4WIZ - chains CW and Cd of the 90 polymer chains in the assembly; structure by X-ray diffraction, 3.60 A resolution.

== Chain CW (and Cd) ==
Protein: Coat protein
From: Epinephelus coioides nervous necrosis virus
Notes: chain Cd of this document is another copy of the same molecule, construct and numbering; everything in this record applies to it too
UniProtKB: Q8JNX5 (Q8JNX5_9VIRU); residues 1-338 here = UniProt positions 1-338
Chain sequence (338 residues; numbered 1 to 338; the number before each row is that of its first residue):
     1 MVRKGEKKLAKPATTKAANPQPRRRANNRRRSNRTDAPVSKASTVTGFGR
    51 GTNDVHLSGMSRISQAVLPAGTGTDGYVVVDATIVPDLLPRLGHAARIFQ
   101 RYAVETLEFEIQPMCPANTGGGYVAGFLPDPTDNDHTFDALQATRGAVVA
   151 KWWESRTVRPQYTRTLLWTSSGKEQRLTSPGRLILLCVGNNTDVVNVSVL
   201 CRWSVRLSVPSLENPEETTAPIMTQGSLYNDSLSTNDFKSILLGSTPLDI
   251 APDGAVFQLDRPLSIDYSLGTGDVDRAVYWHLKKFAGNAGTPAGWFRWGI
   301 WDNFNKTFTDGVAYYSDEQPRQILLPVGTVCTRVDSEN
Unresolved in the structure: 1-33, 338
Sequence notes: engineered mutation Asn214 (Thr in Q8JNX5)
Bound ions: Ca2+ site 1: Gln100, Ser170, Glu213 (shared with 2 residues of chain BW); Ca2+ site 2: Asp130, Asp133 (shared with 2 residues of chain AW)
Reported in the primary citation:
  - self-association interface (contacts with another copy of this molecule): Asp36 to Lys41

== Interface between chain CW and chain Cd ==
Pairs across the interface - 60 pairs, chain CW then chain Cd:
  Ala37(CW) - Trp153(Cd)  hydrophobic
  Pro38(CW) - Ala117(Cd)
  Pro38(CW) - Trp153(Cd)
  Val39(CW) - Pro116(Cd)
  Val39(CW) - Ala117(Cd)  hydrogen bond (backbone-backbone)
  Ser40(CW) - Cys115(Cd)
  Lys41(CW) - Trp153(Cd)
  Ala42(CW) - Gln112(Cd)  hydrogen bond (backbone-side chain)
  Ala42(CW) - Ser155(Cd)
  Ser43(CW) - Gln112(Cd)
  Thr44(CW) - Glu110(Cd)  hydrogen bond
  Thr44(CW) - Gln112(Cd)
  Thr44(CW) - Ser155(Cd)  hydrogen bond
  Val45(CW) - Gln112(Cd)
  Val45(CW) - Leu200(Cd)  hydrophobic
  Thr46(CW) - Arg202(Cd)
  Gly47(CW) - Met60(Cd)
  Gly47(CW) - Arg202(Cd)
  Phe48(CW) - Met60(Cd)
  Gly51(CW) - Ser58(Cd)
  Thr52(CW) - Leu57(Cd)
  Thr52(CW) - Ser58(Cd)  hydrogen bond (side chain-backbone)
  Thr52(CW) - Arg91(Cd)  hydrogen bond (backbone-side chain)
  Leu57(CW) - Thr52(Cd)
  Ser58(CW) - Gly51(Cd)
  Ser58(CW) - Thr52(Cd)  hydrogen bond (backbone-side chain)
  Met60(CW) - Gly47(Cd)
  Met60(CW) - Phe48(Cd)
  Pro90(CW) - Leu212(Cd)  hydrophobic
  Arg91(CW) - Thr52(Cd)  hydrogen bond (side chain-backbone)
  Arg91(CW) - Ile98(Cd)  hydrogen bond (side chain-backbone)
  Arg91(CW) - Phe99(Cd)
  Arg91(CW) - Pro210(Cd)
  Arg91(CW) - Ser211(Cd)
  His94(CW) - Arg97(Cd)
  His94(CW) - Ile98(Cd)
  His94(CW) - Leu212(Cd)
  Arg97(CW) - His94(Cd)
  Ile98(CW) - Arg91(Cd)  hydrogen bond (backbone-side chain)
  Ile98(CW) - His94(Cd)
  Phe99(CW) - Arg91(Cd)
  Glu110(CW) - Thr44(Cd)  hydrogen bond
  Gln112(CW) - Ala42(Cd)  hydrogen bond (side chain-backbone)
  Gln112(CW) - Ser43(Cd)
  Gln112(CW) - Thr44(Cd)
  Cys115(CW) - Ser40(Cd)
  Pro116(CW) - Val39(Cd)
  Ala117(CW) - Pro38(Cd)
  Ala117(CW) - Val39(Cd)  hydrogen bond (backbone-backbone)
  Trp153(CW) - Ala37(Cd)  hydrophobic
  Trp153(CW) - Lys41(Cd)
  Ser155(CW) - Thr44(Cd)  hydrogen bond
  Leu200(CW) - Val45(Cd)  hydrophobic
  Arg202(CW) - Thr46(Cd)
  Arg202(CW) - Gly47(Cd)
  Pro210(CW) - Arg91(Cd)
  Ser211(CW) - Arg91(Cd)
  Leu212(CW) - Pro90(Cd)  hydrophobic
  Leu212(CW) - His94(Cd)
  Ser336(CW) - Ser336(Cd)  hydrogen bond
Other interface residues (no listed pair), chain CW (41 interface residues in all): Gly59, Asn118, Glu154, Pro215, Glu337
Other interface residues (no listed pair), chain Cd (42 interface residues in all): His56, Gly59, Asn118, Glu154, Pro215, Glu337

== Overview ==
41 residues of chain CW and 42 residues of chain Cd are in contact; the contacts include 15 hydrogen bonds.
Polar pairs include Ala42(CW)-Gln112(Cd), Thr44(CW)-Glu110(Cd) and Thr44(CW)-Ser155(Cd). Gln100(CW),
Ser170(CW) and Glu213(CW) coordinate Ca2+ site 1. The Ca2+ site 2 is built by Asp130(CW) and Asp133(CW). From
the paper: a self-association interface involving Asp36(CW).
Chain CW and chain Cd are both Coat protein (Epinephelus coioides nervous necrosis virus); the structure,
Crystal structure of Grouper nervous necrosis virus-like particle at 3.6A, was determined by X-ray diffraction
(same publication as 4RFT and 4RFU).
